3MMB - chains B and E of the 4 polymer chains in the assembly; structure by X-ray diffraction, 2.30 A resolution.

== Chain B (and E) ==
Protein: Sulfite reductase, dissimilatory-type subunit beta
From: Archaeoglobus fulgidus
Notes: EC 1.8.99.3; chain E of this document is another copy of the same molecule, construct and numbering; everything in this record applies to it too
UniProtKB: Q59110 (DSRB_ARCFU); residue numbers follow UniProt; this construct covers 1-366
Chain sequence (366 residues; each row starts with the number of its first residue):
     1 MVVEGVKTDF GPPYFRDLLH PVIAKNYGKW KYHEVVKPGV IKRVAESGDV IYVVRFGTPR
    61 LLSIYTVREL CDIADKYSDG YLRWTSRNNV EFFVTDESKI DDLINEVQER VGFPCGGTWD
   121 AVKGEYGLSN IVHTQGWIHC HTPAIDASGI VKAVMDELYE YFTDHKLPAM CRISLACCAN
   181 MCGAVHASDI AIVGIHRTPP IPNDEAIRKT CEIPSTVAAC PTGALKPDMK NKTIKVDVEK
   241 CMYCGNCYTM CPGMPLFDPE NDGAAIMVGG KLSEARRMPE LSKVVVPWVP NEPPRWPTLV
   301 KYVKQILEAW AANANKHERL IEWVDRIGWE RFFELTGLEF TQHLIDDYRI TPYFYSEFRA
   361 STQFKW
Disordered / not traced: 1-3
Swiss-Prot annotation at these positions:
  - binding site ([4Fe-4S] cluster): C140, C177, C178, C182, C220, C241, C244, C247
  - binding site (siroheme): C182
Disulfide bonds: C211-C251
Ion coordination: 4Fe-4S cluster Fe site 1: C140, C178, C182; siroheme Fe: C182 (together with hydrosulfuric acid); 4Fe-4S cluster Fe site 2: C220, C241, C244, C247
Ligand contacts:
  - 4Fe-4S cluster (SF4), molecule 1: T134, Q135, G136, C140, T142, P143, A176, C177, C178, N180, M181, C182
  - 4Fe-4S cluster (SF4), molecule 2: P200, A219, C220, P221, T222, A224, L225, V236, C241, M242, Y243, C244, G245, N246, C247, L256
  - siroheme (SRM), molecule 1: H33, V35, I41, R43, R55, R83, T85, S86, R87, N89, E91, G117, T118, W119, A121, Y126, S129, M170, R172, A187, K271, L272, S273, A275, R276, R319
  - siroheme (SRM), molecule 2: R60, T134, Q135, H139, C140, H141, T142, N180, C182, G183, T249

== Interface between chain B and chain E ==
Pairs across the interface (38):
  I327(B) with K365(E), hydrogen bond (backbone-side chain)
  E330(B) with F364(E); K365(E), hydrogen bond (side chain-backbone)
  R331(B) with K365(E); W366(E), hydrogen bond (side chain-backbone)
  I345(B) with F358(E), hydrophobic
  D346(B) with F354(E); E357(E)
  D347(B) with F354(E)
  Y348(B) with F354(E)
  R349(B) with I350(E), hydrogen bond (side chain-backbone); P352(E); F354(E)
  I350(B) with R349(E), hydrogen bond (backbone-side chain)
  T351(B) with P352(E); Y353(E), hydrogen bond (backbone-backbone)
  P352(B) with R349(E); T351(E); Y353(E)
  Y353(B) with T351(E), hydrogen bond (backbone-backbone); P352(E); Y353(E); Y355(E), hydrophobic; S356(E)
  F354(B) with D346(E); D347(E); R349(E)
  Y355(B) with Y353(E), hydrophobic
  S356(B) with Y353(E)
  E357(B) with D346(E)
  F358(B) with I345(E), hydrophobic
  R359(B) with E330(E), salt bridge
  F364(B) with E330(E)
  K365(B) with R326(E); I327(E), hydrogen bond (side chain-backbone); E330(E), hydrogen bond (backbone-side chain); R331(E)
  W366(B) with R331(E), hydrogen bond (backbone-side chain)
Other interface residues (no listed pair), chain E (23 interface residues in all): G328, Y348, R359

== In short ==
Chain B and chain E form an interface of 21 and 23 residues respectively; the contacts include 10 hydrogen
bonds and 1 salt bridge. Polar pairs include R359(B)-E330(E), I327(B)-K365(E) and E330(B)-K365(E). Chain B
binds siroheme and 4Fe-4S cluster.
Chain B and chain E are both Sulfite reductase, dissimilatory-type subunit beta (Archaeoglobus fulgidus); the
structure, Dissimilatory sulfite reductase in complex with the endproduct sulfide, was determined by X-ray
diffraction, deposited together with 3MM5, 3MM6, 3MM7, 3MM8, 3MM9 and 3MMA.
